Entry 6PUW (electron microscopy, 2.90 A resolution); this record covers chains A and E of the 6 polymer chains in the assembly.

Chain A:
Name: Chimeric Sso7d and HIV-1 integrase
Source organism: Saccharolobus solfataricus (strain ATCC 35092 / DSM 1617 / JCM 11322 / P2)
Reference sequence: chimeric construct of P39476, Q76353: residues -74 to -11 from P39476 (DN7D_SACS2) positions 1-64 (UniProt number = residue number + 75); residues 1-288 from Q76353 positions 1-288 (same numbers)
Amino-acid sequence (383 residues; each row starts with the number of its first residue; numbers below 1 keep their minus sign (Met-94 is residue -94)):
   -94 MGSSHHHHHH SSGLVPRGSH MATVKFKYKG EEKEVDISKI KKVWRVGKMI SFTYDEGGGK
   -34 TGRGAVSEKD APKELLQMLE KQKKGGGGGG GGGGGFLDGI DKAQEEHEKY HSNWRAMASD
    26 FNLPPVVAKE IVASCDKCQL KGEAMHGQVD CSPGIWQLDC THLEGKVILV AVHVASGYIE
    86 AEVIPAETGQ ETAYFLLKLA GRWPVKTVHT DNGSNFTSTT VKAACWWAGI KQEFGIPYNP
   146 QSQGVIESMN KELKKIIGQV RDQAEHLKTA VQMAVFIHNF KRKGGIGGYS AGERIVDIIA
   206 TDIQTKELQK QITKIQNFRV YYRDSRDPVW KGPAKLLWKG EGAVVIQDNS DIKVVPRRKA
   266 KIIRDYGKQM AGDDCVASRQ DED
Disordered / not traced: -94 to 0, 226-236, 253-256, 261-264, 269-288
Sequence notes: expression tag (-94 to -75); linker (-10 to 0)
Ion coordination: Zn2+: His12, His16, Cys40, Cys43; Mg2+ site 1: Asp64, Asp116 (together with Bictegravir); Mg2+ site 2: Asp64, Glu152 (together with Bictegravir)
Residues lining bound ligands:
  - Bictegravir (KLQ): Asp64, Cys65, Asp116, Asn117, Gly118, Tyr143, Pro145, Gln146, Glu152
  - Bictegravir: Asp64, Cys65, Asp116, Asn117, Gly118, Tyr143, Pro145, Gln146, Glu152, Asn155

Chain E:
Molecule: viral DNA non-transferred strand
Sequence (27 nucleotides; row label = number of the first residue in the row):
    15 ACTGCTAGAG ATTTTCCCGC CCACGCT
Disordered / not traced: 34-41

Interface between chain A and chain E:
Residue-residue contacts (26; chain A residue first):
  His51(A) with DG18(E), salt bridge to the phosphate
  Gly52(A) with DT17(E), hydrogen bond to the phosphate; DG18(E), hydrogen bond to the phosphate
  Gln53(A) with DT17(E), hydrogen bond to the base; DC19(E), phosphate contact
  Val54(A) with DG18(E), phosphate contact; DC19(E), hydrogen bond to the phosphate
  His114(A) with DT17(E), phosphate contact
  Gly140(A) with DT17(E), phosphate contact
  Ile141(A) with DC16(E), phosphate contact; DT17(E), hydrogen bond to the phosphate
  Asn144(A) with DG18(E), hydrogen bond to the phosphate
  Gln146(A) with DG18(E), sugar contact
  Ser147(A) with DT17(E), hydrogen bond to the phosphate
  Gly149(A) with DG18(E), hydrogen bond to the base; DC19(E), sugar contact
  Val150(A) with DC19(E), sugar contact; DT20(E), phosphate contact
  Glu152(A) with DG18(E), base contact
  Ser153(A) with DG18(E), base contact; DC19(E), hydrogen bond to the base; DT20(E), hydrogen bond to the sugar
  Met154(A) with DT20(E), sugar contact; DA21(E), phosphate contact
  Glu157(A) with DA21(E), sugar contact
  His183(A) with DA21(E), phosphate contact
Interface residues without a listed pair, chain A (22 interface residues in all): Asp55, Val79, Phe139, Lys156, Arg187
Interface residues without a listed pair, chain E (7 interface residues in all): DG22

In short:
22 residues of chain A and 7 residues of chain E are in contact, with 10 hydrogen bonds and 1 salt bridge.
Among the polar pairs are Gln53(A)-DT17(E), Gly149(A)-DG18(E) and Ser153(A)-DC19(E). Bound to chain A:
Bictegravir. His12(A), His16(A), Cys40(A) and Cys43(A) form the Zn2+ site.
Chain A is Chimeric Sso7d and HIV-1 integrase (Saccharolobus solfataricus (strain ATCC 35092 / DSM 1617 / JCM
11322 / P2)) and chain E is viral DNA non-transferred strand; the structure, Structure of HIV cleaved synaptic
complex (CSC) intasome bound with magnesium and Bictegravir (BIC), was determined by electron microscopy
together with 6PUT, 6PUY, 6PUZ and 6V3K from the same study.
